5VZD - chains A and D of the 4 polymer chains in the assembly; structure by X-ray diffraction, 1.60 A resolution.

== Chain A ==
Name: DNA-directed DNA/RNA polymerase mu
From: Homo sapiens
Notes: EC 2.7.7.7
UniProtKB: Q9NP87 (DPOLM_HUMAN); numbering as in UniProt; present here: 134-397, 410-494
Amino-acid sequence (354 residues; each row starts with the number of its first residue; note: 12 numbers in that range are skipped by the numbering (no residue carries them; nothing is unmodelled there)):
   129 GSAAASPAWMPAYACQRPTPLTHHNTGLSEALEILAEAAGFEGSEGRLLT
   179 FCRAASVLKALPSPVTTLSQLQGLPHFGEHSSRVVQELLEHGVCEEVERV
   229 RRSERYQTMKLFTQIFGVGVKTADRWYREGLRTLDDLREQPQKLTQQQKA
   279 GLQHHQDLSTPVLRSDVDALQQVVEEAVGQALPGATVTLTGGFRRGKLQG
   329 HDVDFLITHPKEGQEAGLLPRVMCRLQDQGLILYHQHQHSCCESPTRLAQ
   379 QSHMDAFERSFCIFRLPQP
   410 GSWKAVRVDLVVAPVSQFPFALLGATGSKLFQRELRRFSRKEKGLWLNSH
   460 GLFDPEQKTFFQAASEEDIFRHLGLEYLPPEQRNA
Unresolved in the structure: 129-137, 366-383
Sequence notes: expression tag (129-133); linker (410); engineered mutation Ala434 (Trp in Q9NP87)
Bound ions: Na+: Thr241, Ile243, Val246 (shared with 1 residue of chain P); Mg2+ site 1: Asp330, Asp332, Asp418 (together with 2KH) (shared with 1 residue of chain P); Mg2+ site 2: Asp330, Asp332 (together with 2KH)
Small-molecule neighbours: 2KH (5'-O-[(S)-hydroxy{[(S)-hydroxy(phosphonooxy)phosphoryl]amino}phosphoryl]uridine): Gly319, Gly320, Arg323, Lys325, Gln327, Gly328, His329, Asp330, Asp332, Asp418, Gly433, Ala434, Thr435, Gly436, Ser437, Lys438, Gln441
Swiss-Prot annotation at these positions:
  - region: Arg323 to Asp332 (Involved in ssDNA binding)
  - binding site (Mg(2+)): Asp330, Asp332, Asp418
  - site: Gly433 (Responsible for the low discrimination between dNTP and rNTP)
Reported in the primary citation:
  - binding site for 2KH: Gly433
  - mutagenesis - H329A (27-fold): decreased catalytic activity
  - mutagenesis - G433A (Kd 29 uM): unchanged binding to UTP
  - mutagenesis - G433A, G433S: unchanged catalytic activity

== Chain D ==
Molecule: 4-nt DNA strand
Sequence (4 nucleotides; numbered 1 to 4; the number before each row is that of its first residue):
     1 GCCG

== Chain A / chain D interface ==
Residue-residue contacts (16):
  Ala140(A) with DG4(D), phosphate contact
  Gly174(A) with DG1(D), hydrogen bond to the base
  Arg175(A) with DG1(D), salt bridge to the phosphate
  Thr178(A) with DG1(D), hydrogen bond to the base; DC2(D), sugar contact
  Phe179(A) with DG1(D), sugar contact
  Pro203(A) with DC3(D), phosphate contact
  His204(A) with DC2(D), sugar contact; DC3(D), hydrogen bond to the phosphate
  Phe205(A) with DC3(D), phosphate contact
  Gly206(A) with DC2(D), hydrogen bond to the phosphate
  Glu207(A) with DC2(D), hydrogen bond to the phosphate
  His208(A) with DG1(D), salt bridge to the phosphate; DC2(D), hydrogen bond to the phosphate
  Ser209(A) with DG1(D), phosphate contact; DC2(D), hydrogen bond to the phosphate
Other interface residues (no listed pair), chain A (14 interface residues in all): Arg181, Leu202

== Overview ==
14 residues of chain A and 4 residues of chain D are in contact, with 7 hydrogen bonds and 2 salt bridges.
Among the polar pairs are Gly174(A)-DG1(D), Thr178(A)-DG1(D) and His204(A)-DC3(D). The paper reports a binding
site for 2KH at Gly433(A); H329A of chain A reduces catalytic activity; 3 substitutions were tested in all.
Chain A is DNA-directed DNA/RNA polymerase mu (Homo sapiens) and chain D is a 4-nt DNA strand; the structure,
Pre-catalytic ternary complex of human Polymerase Mu (W434A) mutant with incoming nonhydrolyzable UMPNPP, was
determined by X-ray diffraction (same publication as 5TWP, 5TWQ, 5TWR, 5TWS, 5VZ7, 5VZ8 and 9 further
entries).
